PDB entry 6VGQ | electron microscopy, 3.50 A resolution | chains N and U of the 21 polymer chains in the assembly

== Chain N ==
Name: ATP-dependent Clp protease proteolytic subunit 1
Source organism: Mycobacterium tuberculosis
Notes: EC 3.4.21.92
Reference sequence: P9WPC5 (CLPP1_MYCTU); residues 7-200 here = UniProt positions 7-200
Chain sequence (194 residues; numbered 7 to 200; the number before each row is that of its first residue):
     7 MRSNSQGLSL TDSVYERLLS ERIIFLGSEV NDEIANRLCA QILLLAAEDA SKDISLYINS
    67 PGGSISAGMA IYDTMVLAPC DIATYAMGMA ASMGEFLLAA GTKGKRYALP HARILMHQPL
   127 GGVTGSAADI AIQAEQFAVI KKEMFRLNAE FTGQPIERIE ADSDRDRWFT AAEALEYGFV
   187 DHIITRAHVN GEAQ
Disordered / not traced: 7-14, 193-200
Swiss-Prot annotation at these positions:
  - active site: Ser98 (Nucleophile), His123
From the paper describing this entry:
  - binding site for Z-Gly-leu-phe-CH2Cl: Ser98, His123
  - catalytic residues: Ser98, His123
  - mutagenesis - S98A (10-fold): decreased catalytic activity on PKM-AMC

== Chain U ==
Name: Z-Gly-leu-phe-CH2Cl
Chain sequence (5 residues; row label = number of the first residue in the row; numbering starts at 0):
     0 XGLFX
Disordered / not traced: 0
Modified residues: PHQ (benzyl chlorocarbonate) at position 0; 0QE (chloromethane) at position 4

== How chain N and chain U interact ==
Pairs across the interface - 19 pairs, chain N then chain U:
  Gly68(N) - Phe3(U)
  Gly69(N) - Leu2(U)
  Gly69(N) - Phe3(U)  hydrogen bond (backbone-backbone)
  Ser70(N) - Gly1(U)  hydrogen bond (side chain-backbone)
  Ser70(N) - Leu2(U)
  Ile71(N) - Gly1(U)  hydrogen bond (backbone-backbone)
  Ile71(N) - Phe3(U)  hydrophobic
  Ser98(N) - Phe3(U)  covalent bond
  Ser98(N) - 0QE_4(U)
  Met99(N) - Phe3(U)
  His123(N) - Phe3(U)
  His123(N) - 0QE_4(U)  covalent bond
  Gln124(N) - Phe3(U)
  Pro125(N) - Leu2(U)
  Pro125(N) - Phe3(U)  hydrophobic
  Leu126(N) - Gly1(U)
  Leu126(N) - Leu2(U)  hydrogen bond (backbone-backbone)
  Met150(N) - Phe3(U)  hydrophobic
  Asn154(N) - Phe3(U)
Also at the interface, not in a pair above, chain N (16 interface residues in all): Glu35, Ala97, Glu101, Phe102

== Overview ==
16 residues of chain N and 4 residues of chain U are in contact; the contacts include 2 covalent bonds and 4
hydrogen bonds. Polar contacts include Ser70(N)-Gly1(U), Gly69(N)-Phe3(U) and Ile71(N)-Gly1(U). From the
paper: catalytic residues Ser98(N) and His123(N); S98A of chain N reduces catalytic activity on PKM-AMC.
Chain N is ATP-dependent Clp protease proteolytic subunit 1 (Mycobacterium tuberculosis) and chain U is
Z-Gly-leu-phe-CH2Cl; the structure, ClpP1P2 complex from M. tuberculosis with GLF-CMK bound to ClpP1, was
determined by electron microscopy (same publication as 6VGK and 6VGN).
